1NWQ - chains B and A of the 4 polymer chains in the assembly; structure by X-ray diffraction, 2.80 A resolution.

Chain B:
Molecule: 21-nt DNA strand
Sequence (21 nucleotides; numbered -10 to 11; 1 number in that range is skipped by the numbering (no residue carries it; nothing is unmodelled there); the number before each row is that of its first residue; numbers below 1 keep their minus sign (DT-10 is residue -10)):
   -10 TTCCTATTGC
     1 GCAATCCAGT T

Chain A:
Molecule: CCAAT/enhancer binding protein alpha
From: Rattus norvegicus
Notes: fragment: basic region, leucine zipper domain
Reference sequence: P05554 (CEBPA_RAT); residues 281-340 here = UniProt positions 281-340
Sequence (62 residues; each row starts with the number of its first residue):
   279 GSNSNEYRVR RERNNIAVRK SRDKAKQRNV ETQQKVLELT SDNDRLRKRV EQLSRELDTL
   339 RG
Not modelled in the structure: 279-280
Sequence notes: cloning artifact (279-280)
Swiss-Prot annotation at these positions:
  - DNA-binding region: Tyr285 to Arg300
  - region: Arg286 to Lys313 (Basic motif)
  - mutagenesis: Tyr285 (Y285A: Decreased transcription factor activity. Strongly decreased transcription factor activity; when associated with R-293 ...), Val287 (V287A: No effect on repression of E2F1:TFDP1-mediated transcription, no effect on cell cycle inhibition or adipogenesis; when associated with A-290), Arg289 (R289A: Loss of DNA-binding and transcription factor activity), Glu290 (E290A: No effect on repression of E2F1:TFDP1-mediated transcription, no effect on cell cycle inhibition or adipogenesis; when associated with A-287), Asn293 (N293R: Decreased transcription factor activity. Strongly decreased transcription factor activity; when associated with A-285), Ile294 (I294A: Increases interaction with TFDP1 and TFDP2, reduces transactivation activity and represses E2F1:TFDP1-mediated transcription, loss of cell cycle inhibition and adipogenesis induction, no ...), Val296 (V296A: No effect on DNA-binding and transcription factor activity, but modified sequence specificity), Arg297 (R297A: Increases interaction with TFDP1 and TFDP2, reduces transactivation activity and represses E2F1:TFDP1-mediated transcription, loss of cell cycle inhibition and adipogenesis induction, no ...), Ser299 (S299D: Isoform 4: Stimulates nucleolar retention of isoform 4. No effect on interaction with NPM1, TAF1A and UBTF), Asp301 (D301A: No effect neither on interaction with TFDP1 or TFDP2 nor on transactivation activity or repression of E2F1:TFDP1-mediated transcription, no effect on cell cycle inhibition or adipogenesis ...), Lys304 (K304A: No effect neither on interaction with TFDP1 or TFDP2 nor on transactivation activity or repression of E2F1:TFDP1-mediated transcription, no effect on cell cycle inhibition or adipogenesis ...)
What the authors report for this chain:
  - contacts within the chain: Val296-Arg300
  - self-association interface (contacts with another copy of this molecule); pairs are residue here / residue on that copy: Arg339-Glu334
  - mutagenesis - R289A: abolished binding to C/EBP probe
  - mutagenesis - Y285A, N293R: decreased binding to both probes
  - mutagenesis - Y285A/N293R, Y285A/N293R/V296A: decreased binding to C/EBP site
  - mutagenesis - V296A: unchanged binding to C/EBP site
  - mutagenesis - V296A (7-8-fold): increased binding to CRE site
  - mutagenesis - Y285A/N293R/V296A: increased binding to CRE probe
  - mutagenesis - V296A (1.4-fold): increased binding to PAR probe
  - mutagenesis - Y285A/N293R, Y285A/N293R/V296A: decreased binding to PAR site
  - mutagenesis - N293R: unchanged binding to CRE or PAR sites
  - mutagenesis - R289A: abolished binding to the 21-nt DNA strand (chain B)
  - mutagenesis - Y285A (5-6-fold), Y285A/N293R (5-6-fold), R289A, N293R (5-6-fold): decreased signaling
  - mutagenesis - Y285A, Y285A/N293R, Y285A/N293R/V296A, N293R: decreased binding to the 21-nt DNA strand (chain B)
  - mutagenesis - V296A: unchanged binding to the 21-nt DNA strand (chain B)
  - mutagenesis - Y285A/N293R/V296A (7-fold): increased signaling
  - mutagenesis - V296A: increased signaling in response to C/EBP reporter
  - binding site for the 21-nt DNA strand (chain B): Tyr285, Arg291, Ala295, Val296, Arg297, Lys298, Ser299

Interface between chain B and chain A:
Residue-residue contacts - 11 pairs, chain B then chain A:
  DC-7(B) - Arg288(A)  salt bridge to the phosphate
  DT-6(B) - Arg291(A)  salt bridge to the phosphate
  DA-5(B) - Ala295(A)  phosphate contact
  DA-5(B) - Lys298(A)  salt bridge to the phosphate
  DT-4(B) - Asn292(A)  base contact
  DT-4(B) - Val296(A)  base contact
  DT-4(B) - Ser299(A)  hydrogen bond to the phosphate
  DT-4(B) - Lys302(A)  salt bridge to the phosphate
  DT-3(B) - Val296(A)  base contact
  DG-2(B) - Arg300(A)  hydrogen bond to the base
  DC-1(B) - Arg300(A)  base contact

Summary:
7 residues of chain B and 9 residues of chain A are in contact, with 2 hydrogen bonds and 4 salt bridges.
Among the polar pairs are DG-2(B)-Arg300(A), DT-4(B)-Ser299(A) and DC-7(B)-Arg288(A). The paper reports a
binding site for the 21-nt DNA strand (chain B) at Tyr285(A), Arg291(A) and Ala295(A) among others; Y285A,
Y285A/N293R and R289A of chain A, among others, reduce signaling; 6 substitutions were tested in all.
Here chain B is a 21-nt DNA strand and chain A is CCAAT/enhancer binding protein alpha (Rattus norvegicus).
Entry 1NWQ (Crystal structure of C/ebpalpha-DNA complex) was determined by X-ray diffraction.
